Entry 3PIB (X-ray diffraction, 1.15 A resolution); this record covers chains B and C of the 4 polymer chains in the assembly.

== Chain B (and C) ==
Name: eqFP578 fluorescent protein
Organism: Entacmaea quadricolor
Notes: chain C of this document is another copy of the same molecule, construct and numbering; everything in this record applies to it too
Amino-acid sequence (236 residues; numbered -6 to 231; 2 numbers in that range are skipped by the numbering (no residue carries them; nothing is unmodelled there); the number before each row is that of its first residue; numbers below 1 keep their minus sign (His-6 is residue -6)):
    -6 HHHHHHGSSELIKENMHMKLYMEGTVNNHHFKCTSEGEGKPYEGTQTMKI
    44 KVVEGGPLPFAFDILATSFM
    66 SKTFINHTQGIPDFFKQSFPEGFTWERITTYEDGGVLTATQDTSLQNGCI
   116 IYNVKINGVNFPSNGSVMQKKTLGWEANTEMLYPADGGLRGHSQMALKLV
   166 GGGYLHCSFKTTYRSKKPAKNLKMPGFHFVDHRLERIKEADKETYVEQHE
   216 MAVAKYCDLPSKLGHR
Covalently attached groups: covalent link Met63-Ser66
Modified / non-standard residues: Met63 ({(4Z)-4-(4-hydroxybenzylidene)-2-[3-(methylthio)propanimidoyl]-5-oxo-4,5-dihydro-1H-imidazol-1-yl}acetic acid; NRQ)
What the authors report for this chain:
  - catalytic residues: Arg92, Glu215 (proposed by the authors, not directly observed)

== Chain B / chain C interface ==
Contacting residue pairs (66; chain B residue first):
  Glu141(B) - Phe192(C)
  Ala142(B) - Phe192(C)
  Ala142(B) - Phe194(C)
  Ala142(B) - Cys222(C)  hydrophobic
  Asn143(B) - Phe194(C)
  Thr144(B) - Thr144(C)
  Thr144(B) - Gln159(C)
  Met146(B) - Gln159(C)
  Met146(B) - Met160(C)
  Tyr148(B) - Tyr169(C)  hydrophobic
  Tyr148(B) - His171(C)
  His157(B) - Gln159(C)
  His157(B) - His171(C)  hydrogen bond
  Ser158(B) - Gln159(C)
  Gln159(B) - Thr144(C)  hydrogen bond (side chain-backbone)
  Gln159(B) - Met146(C)
  Gln159(B) - His157(C)
  Gln159(B) - Ser158(C)
  Gln159(B) - Gln159(C)
  Met160(B) - Met146(C)
  Ala161(B) - Tyr148(C)  hydrophobic
  Ala161(B) - Phe192(C)  hydrophobic
  Tyr169(B) - Tyr148(C)  hydrophobic
  Tyr169(B) - Phe192(C)
  His171(B) - Tyr148(C)
  His171(B) - His157(C)  hydrogen bond
  Phe192(B) - Glu141(C)
  Phe192(B) - Ala142(C)
  Phe192(B) - Ala161(C)  hydrophobic
  Phe192(B) - Tyr169(C)
  Phe194(B) - Ala142(C)
  Asp196(B) - Asp223(C)
  Asp196(B) - Leu224(C)
  His197(B) - Leu224(C)
  Arg198(B) - Cys222(C)
  Arg198(B) - Leu224(C)  hydrogen bond (side chain-backbone)
  Arg198(B) - Pro225(C)  hydrogen bond (side chain-backbone)
  Arg198(B) - Ser226(C)  hydrogen bond
  Glu200(B) - Ser226(C)
  Glu200(B) - Lys227(C)  hydrogen bond (side chain-backbone)
  Glu200(B) - Leu228(C)  hydrogen bond (side chain-backbone)
  Arg201(B) - Leu228(C)
  Ile202(B) - Lys227(C)
  His214(B) - Lys227(C)
  Met216(B) - Leu224(C)
  Met216(B) - Pro225(C)
  Val218(B) - Leu224(C)  hydrophobic
  Lys220(B) - Asp223(C)  salt bridge
  Cys222(B) - Ala142(C)  hydrophobic
  Cys222(B) - Arg198(C)  hydrogen bond (backbone-side chain)
  Leu224(B) - Asp196(C)
  Leu224(B) - His197(C)
  Leu224(B) - Arg198(C)  hydrogen bond (backbone-side chain)
  Leu224(B) - Met216(C)
  Leu224(B) - Val218(C)  hydrophobic
  Pro225(B) - Arg198(C)  hydrogen bond (backbone-side chain)
  Pro225(B) - Met216(C)
  Ser226(B) - Arg198(C)
  Ser226(B) - Glu200(C)  hydrogen bond
  Lys227(B) - Glu200(C)  hydrogen bond (backbone-side chain)
  Lys227(B) - Ile202(C)
  Lys227(B) - His214(C)
  Leu228(B) - Glu200(C)  hydrogen bond (backbone-side chain)
  Leu228(B) - Arg201(C)
  His230(B) - Lys163(C)  hydrogen bond
  Arg231(B) - Arg198(C)  hydrogen bond (backbone-side chain)
Interface residues without a listed pair, chain B (35 interface residues in all): Ser173, Asp223
Interface residues without a listed pair, chain C (34 interface residues in all): Asn143, Ser173, Phe174

== Summary ==
Chain B and chain C form an interface of 35 and 34 residues respectively; the contacts include 16 hydrogen
bonds and 1 salt bridge. Polar contacts include Lys220(B)-Asp223(C), His157(B)-His171(C) and
Gln159(B)-Thr144(C). The paper reports catalytic residues Arg92(B) and Glu215(B).
Chain B and chain C are both eqFP578 fluorescent protein (Entacmaea quadricolor); the structure, Crystal
structure of red fluorescent protein eqFP578 crystallized at pH 5.5, was determined by X-ray diffraction (same
publication as 3PJ5, 3PJ7 and 3PJB).
